Entry 5XCH (X-ray diffraction, 2.85 A resolution); this record covers chain A.

== Chain A ==
Name: Vacuolar protein sorting-associated protein 29
Organism: Entamoeba histolytica
UniProt: Q9BI08 (Q9BI08_ENTHI); residue numbers follow UniProt; this construct covers 1-185
Sequence (193 residues; row label = number of the first residue in the row):
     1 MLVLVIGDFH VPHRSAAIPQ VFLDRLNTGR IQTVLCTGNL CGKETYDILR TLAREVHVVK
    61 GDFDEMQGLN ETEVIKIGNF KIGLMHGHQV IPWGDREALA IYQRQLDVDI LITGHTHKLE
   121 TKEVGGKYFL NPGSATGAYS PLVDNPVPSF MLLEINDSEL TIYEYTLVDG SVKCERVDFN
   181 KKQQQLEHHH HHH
Disordered / not traced: 181-193
Construct notes: expression tag (186-193)
Metal / ion sites: Zn2+ site 1: Asp8, His117; Zn2+ site 2: Asn39, Asp62, His115

== In short ==
The Zn2+ site 1 is built by Asp8 and His117. Asn39, Asp62 and His115 coordinate Zn2+ site 2.
Chain A is Vacuolar protein sorting-associated protein 29 (Entamoeba histolytica); the structure, Crystal
structure of Wild type Vps29 complexed with Zn+2 from Entamoeba histolytica, was determined by X-ray
diffraction together with 5XCJ, 5XCK and 5XCE from the same study.
